7P80 - chains A and G of the 9 polymer chains in the assembly; structure by X-ray diffraction, 2.98 A resolution.

[Chain A (and G)]
Protein: ATP-dependent Clp protease proteolytic subunit
Organism: Bacillus subtilis (strain 168)
Notes: EC 3.4.21.92; chain G of this document is another copy of the same molecule, construct and numbering; everything in this record applies to it too
Reference sequence: P80244 (CLPP_BACSU); residues 1-191 here correspond to UniProt positions 2-192 (UniProt number = residue number + 1)
Amino-acid sequence (199 residues; row label = number of the first residue in the row):
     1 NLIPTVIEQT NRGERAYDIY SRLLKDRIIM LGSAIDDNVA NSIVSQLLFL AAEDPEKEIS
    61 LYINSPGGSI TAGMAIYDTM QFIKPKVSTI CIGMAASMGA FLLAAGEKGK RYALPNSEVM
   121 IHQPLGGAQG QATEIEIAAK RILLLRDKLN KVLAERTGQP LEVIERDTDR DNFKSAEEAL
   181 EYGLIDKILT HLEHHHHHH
Disordered / not traced: 1-18, 125-137, 192-199
Differences from the reference sequence: expression tag (192-199)
Swiss-Prot annotation at these positions:
  - active site: Ser-97 (Nucleophile), His-122
What the authors report for this chain:
  - conformationally variable residues: His-122

[Chain A / chain G interface]
Pairs across the interface (28; chain A residue first):
  Ser-21(A) / Arg-22(G)
  Asn-41(A) / Met-30(G)
  Asn-41(A) / Gly-32(G)  hydrogen bond (side chain-backbone)
  Asn-41(A) / Asn-64(G)  hydrogen bond
  Ser-45(A) / Ile-19(G)
  Ser-45(A) / Leu-23(G)
  Ser-45(A) / Met-30(G)  hydrogen bond
  Gln-46(A) / Ile-19(G)
  Leu-48(A) / Tyr-62(G)  hydrophobic
  Phe-49(A) / Arg-22(G)
  Phe-49(A) / Leu-23(G)  hydrophobic
  Phe-49(A) / Asp-26(G)
  Ala-52(A) / Asp-26(G)
  Glu-53(A) / Asp-26(G)
  Asp-78(A) / Leu-114(G)
  Asp-78(A) / Pro-115(G)
  Asp-78(A) / Asn-116(G)  hydrogen bond
  Thr-79(A) / Ile-92(G)
  Gln-81(A) / His-191(G)
  Phe-82(A) / Leu-114(G)  hydrophobic
  Phe-82(A) / Leu-189(G)  hydrophobic
  Phe-82(A) / His-191(G)
  Arg-141(A) / Gly-93(G)  hydrogen bond (side chain-backbone)
  Arg-141(A) / Met-94(G)  hydrogen bond
  Arg-141(A) / Glu-118(G)  salt bridge
  Arg-141(A) / Phe-173(G)
  Leu-145(A) / Glu-118(G)
  Lys-148(A) / Asn-116(G)
Also at the interface, not in a pair above, chain A (23 interface residues in all): Leu-24, Lys-25, Val-44, Met-74, Ala-75, Tyr-77, Lys-140, Leu-144
Also at the interface, not in a pair above, chain G (19 interface residues in all): Ser-117

[In short]
23 residues of chain A face 19 of chain G across their interface; the contacts include 6 hydrogen bonds and 1
salt bridge. Polar contacts include Arg-141(A)/Glu-118(G), Asn-41(A)/Gly-32(G) and Asn-41(A)/Asn-64(G).
Curated annotation (UniProt) lists active-site residues Ser-97(A) and His-122(A) on chain A. The paper reports
conformational variability at His-122(A).
Chain A and chain G are both ATP-dependent Clp protease proteolytic subunit (Bacillus subtilis (strain 168));
the structure, Crystal structure of ClpP from Bacillus subtilis in complex with ADEP2 (compressed state), was
determined by X-ray diffraction together with 7FEP, 7FEQ, 7FER, 7FES and 7P81 from the same study.
